Entry 2PUX (X-ray diffraction, 2.00 A resolution); this record covers chains A and B of the 3 polymer chains in the assembly.

# Chain A
Protein: Thrombin light chain
From: Mus musculus
Reference sequence: P19221 (THRB_MOUSE); residues 1-14 here correspond to UniProt positions 333-346 (UniProt number = residue number + 332)
Chain sequence (44 residues; row label = number of the first residue in the row; a row labelled like 14A-14M holds insertion residues (14A, then the next letters in order)):
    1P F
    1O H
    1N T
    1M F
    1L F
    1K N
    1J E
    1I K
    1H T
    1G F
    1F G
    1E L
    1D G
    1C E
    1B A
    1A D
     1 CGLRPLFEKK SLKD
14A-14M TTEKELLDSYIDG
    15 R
Disordered / not traced: 15

# Chain B
Protein: Thrombin heavy chain
From: Mus musculus
Reference sequence: P19221 (THRB_MOUSE); the construct lacks a stretch of the UniProt sequence and is renumbered around it, so the offset changes along the chain: 16-36 = UniProt 361-381; 37-60 = UniProt 383-406; 61-77 = UniProt 416-432; 78-97 = UniProt 434-453; 7 more segments
Chain sequence (258 residues; numbered 16 to 246 plus 28 insertion-coded residues; 1 number in that range is skipped by the numbering (no residue carries it; nothing is unmodelled there); the number before each row is that of its first residue; a row labelled like 60A-60I holds insertion residues (60A, then the next letters in order)):
    16 IVEGWDAEKG IAPWQVMLFR K
   36A S
    37 PQELLCGASL ISDRWVLTAA HCIL
60A-60I YPPWDKNFT
    61 ENDLLVRIGK HSRTRYE
   77A R
    78 NVEKISMLEK IYVHPRYNWR
   97A E
    98 NLDRDIALLK LKKPVPFSDY IHPVCLPDKQ TV
129A-129C TSL
   130 LRAGYKGRVT GWGNLRETWT
149A-149E TNINE
   150 IQPSVLQVVN LPIVERPVCK ASTRIRITDN MFCAG
  184A F
   185 KV
186A-186D NDTK
   187 RGDACEGDAG GPFVMKSP
204A-204B FN
   205 NRWYQMGIVS WGE
   219 GCD
  221A R
   222 KGKYGFYTHV FRLKRWIQKV IDQFG
Differences from the reference sequence: engineered mutation Ala195 (Ser565 in P19221)
Cystine bridges: Cys42-Cys58, Cys168-Cys182, Cys191-Cys220
Glycans and other covalent adducts: N-acetylglucosamine (NAG) linked to Asn60G
From the paper describing this entry:
  - conformationally variable residues (side-chain flip): Trp60D

# Chain A / chain B interface
Residue-residue contacts - 81 pairs, chain A then chain B:
  Cys1(A) - Pro120(B)
  Cys1(A) - Val121(B)
  Cys1(A) - Cys122(B)  disulfide
  Cys1(A) - Arg206(B)  hydrogen bond (backbone-side chain)
  Asp1A(A) - His119(B)  salt bridge
  Asp1A(A) - Arg206(B)
  Ala1B(A) - Arg206(B)  hydrogen bond (backbone-side chain)
  Gly1D(A) - Phe114(B)
  Gly1D(A) - Pro120(B)
  Leu1E(A) - Ser48(B)
  Leu1E(A) - Asp49(B)  hydrogen bond (backbone-side chain)
  Leu1E(A) - Arg50(B)
  Leu1E(A) - Phe114(B)
  Gly1F(A) - Asp49(B)
  Gly1F(A) - Arg50(B)
  Phe1G(A) - Ile47(B)
  Phe1G(A) - Ser48(B)  hydrogen bond (backbone-side chain)
  Phe1G(A) - Trp51(B)
  Phe1G(A) - Ile242(B)
  Thr1H(A) - Trp51(B)  hydrogen bond (backbone-side chain)
  Thr1H(A) - Ile242(B)
  Thr1H(A) - Asp243(B)
  Thr1H(A) - Phe245(B)
  Phe1L(A) - Leu123(B)  hydrophobic
  Phe1L(A) - Ile238(B)  hydrophobic
  Phe1L(A) - Gln239(B)
  Phe1M(A) - Lys235(B)
  Phe1M(A) - Gln239(B)
  Phe1P(A) - Arg206(B)
  Phe1P(A) - Tyr208(B)
  Gly2(A) - Pro120(B)  hydrogen bond (backbone-backbone)
  Gly2(A) - Cys122(B)  hydrogen bond (backbone-side chain)
  Gly2(A) - Arg206(B)
  Gly2(A) - Trp207(B)  hydrogen bond (backbone-backbone)
  Leu3(A) - His119(B)  hydrogen bond (backbone-side chain)
  Leu3(A) - Asn205(B)
  Leu3(A) - Arg206(B)
  Arg4(A) - Gly25(B)
  Arg4(A) - Ile26(B)  hydrogen bond (side chain-backbone)
  Arg4(A) - Pro28(B)
  Arg4(A) - Trp29(B)
  Arg4(A) - Arg137(B)
  Arg4(A) - Trp207(B)
  Pro5(A) - Ser115(B)
  Pro5(A) - Asp116(B)
  Pro5(A) - His119(B)
  Leu6(A) - Lys24(B)
  Leu6(A) - Asp116(B)
  Leu6(A) - Tyr117(B)  hydrophobic
  Phe7(A) - Glu23(B)
  Phe7(A) - Lys24(B)
  Phe7(A) - Gly25(B)
  Phe7(A) - Ile26(B)  hydrophobic
  Glu8(A) - Lys202(B)  salt bridge
  Glu8(A) - Asn205(B)
  Glu8(A) - Trp207(B)  hydrogen bond
  Asp14(A) - Glu23(B)
  Asp14(A) - Ile26(B)
  Asp14(A) - Arg137(B)  salt bridge
  Asp14(A) - Trp207(B)
  Thr14A(A) - Glu23(B)  hydrogen bond (backbone-side chain)
  Thr14B(A) - Trp20(B)
  Thr14B(A) - Arg137(B)  hydrogen bond
  Thr14B(A) - Asn159(B)  hydrogen bond
  Glu14C(A) - Arg137(B)
  Glu14C(A) - Lys202(B)  salt bridge
  Glu14E(A) - Lys135(B)  salt bridge
  Glu14E(A) - Asn159(B)  hydrogen bond
  Glu14E(A) - Lys186D(B)  salt bridge
  Leu14F(A) - Lys135(B)
  Leu14F(A) - Asn159(B)
  Leu14F(A) - Trp207(B)  hydrophobic
  Ser14I(A) - Gly133(B)
  Ser14I(A) - Tyr134(B)
  Ser14I(A) - Lys135(B)  hydrogen bond (side chain-backbone)
  Tyr14J(A) - Leu129C(B)  hydrophobic
  Tyr14J(A) - Tyr134(B)
  Tyr14J(A) - Lys135(B)  hydrogen bond (side chain-backbone)
  Tyr14J(A) - Met201(B)
  Tyr14J(A) - Lys202(B)
  Tyr14J(A) - Pro204(B)  hydrophobic
Other interface residues (no listed pair), chain A (30 interface residues in all): Glu1C, Lys1I, Lys9, Leu14G
Other interface residues (no listed pair), chain B (43 interface residues in all): Gly136, Asn204B
Disulfides between the chains: Cys1(A)-Cys122(B)

# In short
The interface between chain A and chain B involves 30 residues on one side and 43 on the other; the contacts
include 1 disulfide bond, 17 hydrogen bonds and 6 salt bridges. Among the polar pairs are Asp1A(A)-His119(B),
Glu8(A)-Lys202(B) and Glu14E(A)-Lys135(B). Covalently linked N-acetylglucosamine: at Asn60G(B). From the
paper: conformational variability at Trp60D(B).
Here chain A is Thrombin light chain and chain B is Thrombin heavy chain, both from Mus musculus. Entry 2PUX
(Crystal structure of murine thrombin in complex with the extracellular fragment of murine PAR3) was
determined by X-ray diffraction together with 2PV9 from the same study.
